6OEO - chains A and F of the 9 polymer chains in the assembly; structure by electron microscopy, 3.69 A resolution.

[Chain A]
Name: V(D)J recombination-activating protein 1
Source organism: Mus musculus
Notes: EC 3.1.-.-, 2.3.2.27
UniProtKB: P15919 (RAG1_MOUSE); residue numbers follow UniProt; this construct covers 1-1040
Amino-acid sequence (1040 residues; each row starts with the number of its first residue):
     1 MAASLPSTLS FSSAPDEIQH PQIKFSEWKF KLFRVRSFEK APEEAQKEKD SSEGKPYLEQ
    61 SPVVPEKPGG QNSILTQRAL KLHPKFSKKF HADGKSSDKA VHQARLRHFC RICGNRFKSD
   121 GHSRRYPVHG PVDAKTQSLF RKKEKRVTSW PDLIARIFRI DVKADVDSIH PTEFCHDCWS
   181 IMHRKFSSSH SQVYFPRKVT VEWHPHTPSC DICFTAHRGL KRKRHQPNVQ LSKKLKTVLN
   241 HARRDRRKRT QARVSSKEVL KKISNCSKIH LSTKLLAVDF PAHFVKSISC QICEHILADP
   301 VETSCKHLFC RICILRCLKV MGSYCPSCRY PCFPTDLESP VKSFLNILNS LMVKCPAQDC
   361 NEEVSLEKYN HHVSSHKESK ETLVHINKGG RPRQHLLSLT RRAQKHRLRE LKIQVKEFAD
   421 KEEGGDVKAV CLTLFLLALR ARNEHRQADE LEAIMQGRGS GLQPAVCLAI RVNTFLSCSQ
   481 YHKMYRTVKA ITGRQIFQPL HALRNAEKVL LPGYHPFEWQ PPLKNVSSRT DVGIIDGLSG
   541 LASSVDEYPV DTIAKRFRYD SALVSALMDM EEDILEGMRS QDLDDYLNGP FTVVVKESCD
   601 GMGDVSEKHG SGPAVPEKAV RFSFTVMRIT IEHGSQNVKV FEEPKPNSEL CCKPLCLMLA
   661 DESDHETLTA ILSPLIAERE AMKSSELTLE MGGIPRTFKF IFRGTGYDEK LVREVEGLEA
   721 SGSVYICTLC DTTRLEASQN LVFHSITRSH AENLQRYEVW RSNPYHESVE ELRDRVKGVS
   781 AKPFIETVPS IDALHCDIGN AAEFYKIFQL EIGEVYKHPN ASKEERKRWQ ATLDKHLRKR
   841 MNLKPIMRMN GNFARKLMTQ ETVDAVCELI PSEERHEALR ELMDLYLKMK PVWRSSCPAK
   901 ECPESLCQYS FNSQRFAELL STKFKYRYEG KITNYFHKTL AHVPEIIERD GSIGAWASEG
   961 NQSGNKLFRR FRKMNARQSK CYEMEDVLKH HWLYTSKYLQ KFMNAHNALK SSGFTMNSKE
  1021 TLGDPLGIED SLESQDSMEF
Unresolved in the structure: 1-400, 1009-1040
Sequence notes: engineered mutation Gln962 (Glu in P15919)
Swiss-Prot annotation at these positions:
  - zinc finger: Cys290 to Arg329 (RING-type), Leu351 to Lys380 (RAG1-type)
  - DNA-binding region: Gly389 to Gln456 (NBD)
  - binding site (Zn(2+)): Cys266, His270, Cys290, Cys293, His295, Cys305, His307, Cys310, Cys313, Cys325, Cys328, Cys355, Cys360, His372, His376
  - binding site (a divalent metal cation): Asp600, Asp708
  - site: Trp893 (Essential for DNA hairpin formation, participates in base-stacking interactions near the cleavage site)
  - cross-link: Lys233 (Glycyl lysine isopeptide (Lys-Gly) (interchain with G-Cter in ubiquitin))
Reported in the primary citation:
  - mutagenesis - E962Q: abolished catalytic activity (citing earlier work)
  - mutagenesis - R848A: increased catalytic activity

[Chain F]
Molecule: 50-nt DNA strand
Sequence (50 nucleotides; each row starts with the number of its first residue):
     1 CGGGTTTTTG TTAAGGGCTG TATCACTGTG TAAGACAGGC CAGATCCAGG
Unresolved in the structure: 47-50

[Chain A / chain F interface]
Contacting residue pairs - 8 pairs, chain A then chain F:
  Gly722(A) - DA35(F)  sugar contact
  Ser723(A) - DA35(F)  sugar contact
  Val724(A) - DC36(F)  phosphate contact
  Arg773(A) - DC36(F)  salt bridge to the phosphate
  Ile846(A) - DG28(F)  base contact
  Met847(A) - DG30(F)  phosphate contact
  Arg848(A) - DT29(F)  base contact
  Arg848(A) - DG30(F)  base contact
Other interface residues (no listed pair), chain A (11 interface residues in all): Glu719, Ala720, Asn850, His1006
Other interface residues (no listed pair), chain F (7 interface residues in all): DT21, DG34

[Overview]
11 residues of chain A face 7 of chain F across their interface, with 1 salt bridge. Its one salt-bridged
contact is Arg773(A)-DC36(F). The paper reports that E962Q of chain A abolishes catalytic activity; R848A of
chain A increases catalytic activity.
Chain A is V(D)J recombination-activating protein 1 (Mus musculus) and chain F is a 50-nt DNA strand; the
structure, Cryo-EM structure of mouse RAG1/2 NFC complex (DNA1), was determined by electron microscopy (same
publication as 6OEM, 6OEN, 6OEP, 6OEQ, 6OER and 6V0V).
